PDB entry 1YEP | X-ray diffraction, 2.50 A resolution | chains A and B of the 5 polymer chains in the assembly

[Chain A (and B)]
Name: Alkyl hydroperoxide reductase subunit C
Source organism: Salmonella typhimurium
Notes: EC 1.11.1.15; chain B of this document is another copy of the same molecule, construct and numbering; everything in this record applies to it too
UniProt: P0A251 (AHPC_SALTY); residue numbers follow UniProt; this construct covers 1-186
Sequence (186 residues; each row starts with the number of its first residue):
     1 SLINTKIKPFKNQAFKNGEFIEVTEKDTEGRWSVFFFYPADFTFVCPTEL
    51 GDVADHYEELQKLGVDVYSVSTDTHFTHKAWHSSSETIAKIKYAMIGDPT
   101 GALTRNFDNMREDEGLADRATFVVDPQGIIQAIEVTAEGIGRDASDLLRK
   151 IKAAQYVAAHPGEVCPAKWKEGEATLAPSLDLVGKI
Unresolved in the structure: 169-186 (chain B: 166-186)
From the paper describing this entry:
  - mutagenesis - T77V: increased catalytic activity
  - mutagenesis - T77D (100-fold), T77I (100-fold): decreased catalytic activity
  - catalytic residues: Cys46, Cys165 (citing earlier work)

[Chain A / chain B interface]
Disulfides between the chains: Cys46(A)-Cys165(B), Cys165(A)-Cys46(B)
Contacting residue pairs (49):
  Ser1(A) - Asp108(B)  hydrogen bond (backbone-backbone)
  Ser1(A) - Val135(B)
  Ile3(A) - Asp118(B)
  Ile3(A) - Val135(B)  hydrophobic
  Cys46(A) - Cys165(B)  disulfide
  Asp108(A) - Ser1(B)  hydrogen bond (backbone-backbone)
  Asp118(A) - Ile3(B)
  Gln131(A) - Thr136(B)
  Gln131(A) - Ala137(B)  hydrogen bond (backbone-backbone)
  Gln131(A) - Ile140(B)
  Ala132(A) - Val135(B)
  Ile133(A) - Glu134(B)
  Ile133(A) - Val135(B)  hydrogen bond (backbone-backbone)
  Glu134(A) - Ile133(B)
  Glu134(A) - Lys150(B)  salt bridge
  Val135(A) - Ser1(B)
  Val135(A) - Ile3(B)  hydrophobic
  Val135(A) - Ala132(B)
  Val135(A) - Ile133(B)  hydrogen bond (backbone-backbone)
  Thr136(A) - Ile3(B)
  Thr136(A) - Gln131(B)
  Thr136(A) - Lys150(B)
  Ala137(A) - Ile3(B)
  Ala137(A) - Gln131(B)  hydrogen bond (backbone-backbone)
  Glu138(A) - Val157(B)
  Gly139(A) - Val157(B)
  Ile140(A) - Gln131(B)
  Ile140(A) - Lys150(B)
  Ile140(A) - Ala154(B)  hydrophobic
  Gly141(A) - Arg149(B)  hydrogen bond (backbone-side chain)
  Gly141(A) - Lys150(B)
  Asp143(A) - Asp146(B)
  Asp143(A) - Arg149(B)
  Asp146(A) - Asp146(B)
  Arg149(A) - Gly141(B)  hydrogen bond (side chain-backbone)
  Arg149(A) - Asp143(B)  salt bridge
  Lys150(A) - Glu134(B)  salt bridge
  Lys150(A) - Ile140(B)
  Ala154(A) - Ile140(B)  hydrophobic
  Val157(A) - Glu138(B)
  Val157(A) - Gly139(B)
  Val164(A) - Val45(B)  hydrophobic
  Cys165(A) - Phe44(B)
  Cys165(A) - Val45(B)
  Cys165(A) - Cys46(B)  disulfide
  Pro166(A) - Phe44(B)
  Pro166(A) - Cys46(B)  hydrogen bond (backbone-side chain)
  Ala167(A) - Phe44(B)  hydrogen bond (backbone-backbone)
  Ala167(A) - Cys46(B)
Other interface residues (no listed pair), chain A (29 interface residues in all): Phe44, Arg142, Ala153
Other interface residues (no listed pair), chain B (29 interface residues in all): Asn4, Thr43, Arg142, Ala153

[Summary]
Chain A and chain B each contribute 29 residues to their interface, with 2 disulfide bonds, 10 hydrogen bonds
and 3 salt bridges. Polar contacts include Glu134(A)-Lys150(B), Arg149(A)-Asp143(B) and Gly141(A)-Arg149(B).
From the paper: catalytic residues Cys46(A) and Cys165(A); T77D and T77I of chain A reduce catalytic activity.
Both chains are Alkyl hydroperoxide reductase subunit C (Salmonella typhimurium). Entry 1YEP (Structural and
biochemical analysis of the link between enzymatic activity and olgomerization in AhpC, a bacterial ...) was
determined by X-ray diffraction together with 1YEX, 1YF0 and 1YF1 from the same study.
